PDB entry 7QT9 | X-ray diffraction, 2.43 A resolution | chain A

== Chain A ==
Molecule: Non-structural protein 6
Source organism: Severe acute respiratory syndrome coronavirus
Reference sequence: A0A7M2P846 (A0A7M2P846_SARS2); residues 1-305 here correspond to UniProt positions 3264-3568 (UniProt number = residue number + 3263)
Amino-acid sequence (305 residues; each row starts with the number of its first residue):
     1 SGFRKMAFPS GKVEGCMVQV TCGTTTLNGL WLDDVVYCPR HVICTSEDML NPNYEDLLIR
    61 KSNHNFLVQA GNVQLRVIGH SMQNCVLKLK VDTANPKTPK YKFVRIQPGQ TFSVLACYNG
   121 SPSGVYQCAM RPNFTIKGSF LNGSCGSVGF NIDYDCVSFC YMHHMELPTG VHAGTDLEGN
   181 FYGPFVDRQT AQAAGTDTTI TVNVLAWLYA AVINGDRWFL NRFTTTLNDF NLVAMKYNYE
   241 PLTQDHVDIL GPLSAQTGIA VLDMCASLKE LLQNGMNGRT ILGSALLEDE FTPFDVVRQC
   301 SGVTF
Unresolved in the structure: 305
Covalently attached groups: compound UJ1 linked to Cys-145
Residues lining bound ligands: UJ1 (N-(5-tert-butyl-1H-pyrazol-3-yl)-N-[(1R)-2-[(2-ethyl-6-methylphenyl)amino]-2-oxo-1-(pyridin-3-yl)ethyl]propanamide): Leu-27, His-41, Met-49, Tyr-54, Phe-140, Leu-141, Asn-142, Gly-143, Ser-144, His-163, His-164, Met-165, Glu-166, Leu-167, Pro-168, His-172, Asp-187, Arg-188, Gln-189

== In short ==
Covalently linked compound UJ1: at Cys-145.
Chain A is Non-structural protein 6 (Severe acute respiratory syndrome coronavirus); the structure, Room
temperature In-situ SARS-CoV-2 MPRO with bound Z4439011584, was determined by X-ray diffraction together with
7QT5, 7QT6, 7QT7 and 7QT8 from the same study.
